Entry 6ZU6 (X-ray diffraction, 1.15 A resolution); this record covers chain A.

Chain A:
Name: Copper-containing nitrite reductase
From: Achromobacter cycloclastes
Notes: EC 1.7.2.1
Reference sequence: P25006 (NIR_ACHCY); residues 7-340 here correspond to UniProt positions 45-378 (UniProt number = residue number + 38)
Chain sequence (334 residues; each row starts with the number of its first residue):
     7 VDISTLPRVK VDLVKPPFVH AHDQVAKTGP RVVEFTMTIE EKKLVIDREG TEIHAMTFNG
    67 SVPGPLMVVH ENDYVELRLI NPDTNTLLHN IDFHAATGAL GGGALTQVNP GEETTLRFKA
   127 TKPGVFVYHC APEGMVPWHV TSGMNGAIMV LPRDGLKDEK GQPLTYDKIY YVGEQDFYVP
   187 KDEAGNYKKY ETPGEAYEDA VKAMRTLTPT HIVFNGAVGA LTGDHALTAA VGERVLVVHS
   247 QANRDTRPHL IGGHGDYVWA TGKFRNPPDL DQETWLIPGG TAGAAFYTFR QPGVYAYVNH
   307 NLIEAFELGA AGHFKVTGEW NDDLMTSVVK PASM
Not modelled in the structure: 340
Ion coordination: Cu ion site 1: His95, Cys136, His145, Met150; Cu ion site 2: His100, His135, His306 (together with nitrite ion)
Small-molecule neighbours:
  - malonate ion (MLI): Gly225, Thr228, Phe312, Ala317, His319
  - nitrite ion (NO2), molecule 1: Asp98, His100, His135, His255, Ile257, His306, Leu308
  - nitrite ion (NO2), molecule 2: Trp265, Ala266, Thr267, Gly268, Lys269, Asn272, Gln278
UniProt features mapped onto this chain:
  - binding site (Cu cation): His95, His100, His135, Cys136, His145, Met150, His306
From the paper describing this entry:
  - catalytic residues: Asp98 (citing earlier work)
  - conformationally variable residues (side-chain flip): Asp98

Summary:
Ligands of chain A: nitrite ion and malonate ion. The Cu ion site 1 is built by His95, Cys136, His145 and
Met150. His100, His135 and His306 form the Cu ion site 2. Curated annotation (UniProt) lists 7 Cu
cation-binding residues. From the paper: the catalytic residue Asp98; conformational variability at Asp98.
Chain A is Copper-containing nitrite reductase (Achromobacter cycloclastes); the structure, Cu nitrite
reductase from Achromobacter cycloclastes: MSOX series at 170K, dose point 1, was determined by X-ray
diffraction (same publication as 6ZUA, 6ZUB, 6ZUD and 6ZUT).
